Entry 8P0W (electron microscopy, 2.90 A resolution); this record covers chains B and K of the 12 polymer chains in the assembly.

Chain B:
Protein: COMM domain-containing protein 2
Source organism: Homo sapiens
UniProt: Q86X83 (COMD2_HUMAN); numbering as in UniProt (aligned over 1-199)
Chain sequence (199 residues; each row starts with the number of its first residue):
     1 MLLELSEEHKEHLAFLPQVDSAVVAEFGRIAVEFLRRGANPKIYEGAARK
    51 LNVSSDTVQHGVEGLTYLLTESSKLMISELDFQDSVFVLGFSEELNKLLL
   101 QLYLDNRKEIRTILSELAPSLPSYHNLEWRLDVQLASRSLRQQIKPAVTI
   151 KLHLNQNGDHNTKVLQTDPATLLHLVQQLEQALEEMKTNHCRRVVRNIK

Chain K:
Protein: Coiled-coil domain-containing protein 93
Source organism: Homo sapiens
UniProt: Q567U6 (CCD93_HUMAN); residues 1-631 here = UniProt positions 1-631
Chain sequence (631 residues; row label = number of the first residue in the row):
     1 MGLPRGPEGQGLPEVETREDEEQNVKLTEILELLVAAGYFRARIKGLSPF
    51 DKVVGGMTWCITTCNFDVDVDLLFQENSTIGQKIALSEKIVSVLPRMKCP
   101 HQLEPHQIQGMDFIHIFPVVQWLVKRAIETKEEMGDYIRSYSVSQFQKTY
   151 SLPEDDDFIKRKEKAIKTVVDLSEVYKPRRKYKRHQGAEELLDEESRIHA
   201 TLLEYGRRYGFSRQSKMEKAEDKKTALPAGLSATEKADAHEEDELRAAEE
   251 QRIQSLMTKMTAMANEESRLTASSVGQIVGLCSAEIKQIVSEYAEKQSEL
   301 SAEESPEKLGTSQLHRRKVISLNKQIAQKTKHLEELRASHTSLQARYNEA
   351 KKTLTELKTYSEKLDKEQAALEKIESKADPSILQNLRALVAMNENLKSQE
   401 QEFKAHCREEMTRLQQEIENLKAERAPRGDEKTLSSGEPPGTLTSAMTHD
   451 EDLDRRYNMEKEKLYKIRLLQARRNREIAILHRKIDEVPSRAELIQYQKR
   501 FIELYRQISAVHKETKQFFTLYNTLDDKKVYLEKEISLLNSIHENFSQAM
   551 ASPAARDQFLRQMEQIVEGIKQSRMKMEKKKQENKMRRDQLNDQYLELLE
   601 KQRLYFKTVKEFKEEGRKNEMLLSKVKAKAS
Disordered / not traced: 1-24, 209-247, 298-631
Curated features (UniProtKB/Swiss-Prot):
  - modified residue (Phosphoserine): S298, S301, S305
What the authors report for this chain:
  - post-translational modification sites: T234

Interface between chain B and chain K:
Residue-residue contacts - 31 pairs, chain B then chain K:
  E8(B) - R179(K)  salt bridge
  H9(B) - Y176(K)
  H12(B) - Y176(K)  hydrogen bond
  F34(B) - T168(K)
  L35(B) - A165(K)
  L35(B) - V169(K)  hydrophobic
  R36(B) - R161(K)  hydrogen bond (backbone-side chain)
  R36(B) - A165(K)
  R37(B) - K164(K)
  G38(B) - K164(K)
  G38(B) - T168(K)
  A39(B) - T168(K)
  E63(B) - L172(K)
  E63(B) - Y176(K)
  G64(B) - Y176(K)  hydrogen bond (backbone-side chain)
  T66(B) - L172(K)
  Y67(B) - Y176(K)  hydrophobic
  E116(B) - K162(K)  salt bridge
  E116(B) - I166(K)
  L117(B) - I166(K)  hydrophobic
  L117(B) - V169(K)  hydrophobic
  H125(B) - K148(K)
  N126(B) - K148(K)
  N189(B) - D69(K)
  N189(B) - D71(K)  hydrogen bond
  R192(B) - T62(K)  hydrogen bond (side chain-backbone)
  R192(B) - N65(K)  hydrogen bond
  R193(B) - D69(K)  salt bridge
  R196(B) - N65(K)  hydrogen bond
  R196(B) - D67(K)  salt bridge
  K199(B) - M134(K)
Other interface residues (no listed pair), chain B (26 interface residues in all): H60, T70, I113, V195
Other interface residues (no listed pair), chain K (22 interface residues in all): V68, V70, F158, V170, V175
Interface features reported in the paper:
  - interface residues, chain K: D67(K), D69(K)

Overview:
Chain B and chain K form an interface of 26 and 22 residues respectively; the contacts include 7 hydrogen
bonds and 4 salt bridges. Polar contacts include E8(B)-R179(K), E116(B)-K162(K) and R193(B)-D69(K). The paper
reports interface residues D67(K) and D69(K); a modification site at T234(K).
Here chain B is COMM domain-containing protein 2 and chain K is Coiled-coil domain-containing protein 93, both
from Homo sapiens. Entry 8P0W (Structure of the human Commander complex COMMD ring) was determined by electron
microscopy, deposited together with 8P0V and 8P0X.
